Entry 6FII (X-ray diffraction, 2.40 A resolution); this record covers chains C and E of the 6 polymer chains in the assembly.

# Chain C
Protein: Tubulin alpha-1B chain
Source organism: Bos taurus
UniProtKB: P81947 (TBA1B_BOVIN); residue numbers follow UniProt; this construct covers 1-451
Chain sequence (451 residues; each row starts with the number of its first residue):
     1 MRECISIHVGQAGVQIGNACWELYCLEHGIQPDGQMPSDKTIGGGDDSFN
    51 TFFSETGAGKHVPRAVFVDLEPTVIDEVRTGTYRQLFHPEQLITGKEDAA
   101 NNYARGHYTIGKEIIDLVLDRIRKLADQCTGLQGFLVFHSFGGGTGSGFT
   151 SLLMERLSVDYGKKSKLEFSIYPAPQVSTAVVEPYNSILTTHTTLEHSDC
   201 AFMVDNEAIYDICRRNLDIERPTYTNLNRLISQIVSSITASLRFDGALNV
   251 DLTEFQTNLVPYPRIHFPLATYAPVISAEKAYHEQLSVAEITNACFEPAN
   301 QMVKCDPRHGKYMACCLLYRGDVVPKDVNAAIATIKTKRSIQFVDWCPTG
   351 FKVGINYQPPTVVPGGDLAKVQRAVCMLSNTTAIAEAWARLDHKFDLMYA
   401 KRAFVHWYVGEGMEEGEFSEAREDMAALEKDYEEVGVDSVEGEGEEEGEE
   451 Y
Not modelled in the structure: 441-451
Ion coordination: Ca2+: Asp39, Thr41, Gly44, Glu55
Ligand contacts: GTP (guanosine-5'-triphosphate): Gly10, Gln11, Ala12, Gln15, Ile16, Asp69, Asp98, Ala99, Ala100, Asn101, Ser140, Gly142, Gly143, Gly144, Thr145, Gly146, Ile171, Pro173, Val177, Ser178, Thr179, Glu183, Asn206, Tyr224, Leu227, Asn228, Ile231

# Chain E
Protein: Stathmin-4
Source organism: Rattus norvegicus
UniProtKB: P63043 (STMN4_RAT); residues 5-145 here correspond to UniProt positions 49-189 (UniProt number = residue number + 44)
Chain sequence (143 residues; row label = number of the first residue in the row):
     3 MADMEVIELNKCTSGQSFEVILKPPSFDGVPEFNASLPRRRDPSLEEIQK
    53 KLEAAEERRKYQEAELLKHLAEKREHEREVIQKAIEENNNFIKMAKEKLA
   103 QKMESNKENREAHLAAMLERLQEKDKHAEEVRKNKELKEEASR
Not modelled in the structure: 3-5, 29-43, 144-145
Construct notes: initiating methionine (3); expression tag (4)
Curated features (UniProtKB/Swiss-Prot):
  - modified residue: Ser46 (Phosphoserine)

# How chain C and chain E interact
Residue-residue contacts (32):
  His107(C) - Lys104(E)
  His107(C) - Met105(E)
  Tyr108(C) - Lys104(E)
  Tyr108(C) - Met105(E)  hydrophobic
  Tyr108(C) - Asn108(E)
  Thr109(C) - Arg112(E)
  Lys112(C) - Met105(E)
  Leu152(C) - Leu101(E)  hydrophobic
  Glu155(C) - Leu101(E)
  Glu155(C) - Lys104(E)  salt bridge
  Arg156(C) - Leu101(E)
  Ser158(C) - Phe93(E)
  Ser158(C) - Ile94(E)
  Val159(C) - Ile94(E)
  Val159(C) - Ala97(E)  hydrophobic
  Val159(C) - Lys98(E)
  Gly162(C) - Asn90(E)
  Gly162(C) - Ile94(E)
  Lys163(C) - Asn90(E)
  Thr193(C) - Lys104(E)
  Glu196(C) - Lys100(E)  salt bridge
  His197(C) - Phe93(E)
  Val409(C) - His115(E)
  Gly410(C) - Arg112(E)
  Glu411(C) - Asn108(E)
  Glu411(C) - Arg112(E)  salt bridge
  Gly412(C) - Asn108(E)  hydrogen bond (backbone-side chain)
  Gly412(C) - Asn111(E)  hydrogen bond (backbone-side chain)
  Gly412(C) - Arg112(E)
  Met413(C) - Asn108(E)
  Glu414(C) - Ser107(E)
  Glu414(C) - Asn111(E)  hydrogen bond

# In short
The interface between chain C and chain E involves 20 residues on one side and 14 on the other; the contacts
include 3 hydrogen bonds and 3 salt bridges. Polar pairs include Glu155(C)-Lys104(E), Glu196(C)-Lys100(E) and
Glu411(C)-Arg112(E). Ligands of chain C: GTP.
Chain C is Tubulin alpha-1B chain (Bos taurus) and chain E is Stathmin-4 (Rattus norvegicus); the structure,
Tubulin-Spongistatin complex, was determined by X-ray diffraction together with 6FJF and 6FJM from the same
study.
